Entry 8EVU (electron microscopy, 2.58 A resolution); this record covers chains C and E of the 6 polymer chains in the assembly.

== Chain C ==
Name: Na(+)-translocating NADH-quinone reductase subunit C
Organism: Vibrio cholerae O395
Notes: EC 7.2.1.1
UniProtKB: P0C6E0 (NQRC_VIBCH); residue numbers follow UniProt; this construct covers 1-257
Sequence (257 residues; numbered 1 to 257; the number before each row is that of its first residue):
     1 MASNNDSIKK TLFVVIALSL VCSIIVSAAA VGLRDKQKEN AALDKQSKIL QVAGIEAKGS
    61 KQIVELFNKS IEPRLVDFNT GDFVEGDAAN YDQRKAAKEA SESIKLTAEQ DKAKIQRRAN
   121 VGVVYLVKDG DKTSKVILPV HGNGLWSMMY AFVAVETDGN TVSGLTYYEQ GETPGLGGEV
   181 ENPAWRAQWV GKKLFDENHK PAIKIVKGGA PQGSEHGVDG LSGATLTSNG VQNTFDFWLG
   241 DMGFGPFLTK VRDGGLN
Disordered / not traced: 1-6, 257
Glycans and other covalent adducts: flavin mononucleotide (FMN) linked to T225
Small-molecule neighbours: FMN (flavin mononucleotide): L145, W146, E172, T173, L176, G177, K207, G223, A224, L226, T227

== Chain E ==
Name: Na(+)-translocating NADH-quinone reductase subunit E
Organism: Vibrio cholerae O395
Notes: EC 7.2.1.1
UniProtKB: Q9X4Q7 (NQRE_VIBCH); numbering as in UniProt (aligned over 1-198)
Sequence (198 residues; each row starts with the number of its first residue):
     1 MEHYISLLVK SIFIENMALS FFLGMCTFLA VSKKVKTSFG LGIAVIVVLT ISVPVNNLVY
    61 NLVLKPDALV EGVDLSFLNF ITFIGVIAAL VQILEMILDR FFPPLYNALG IFLPLITVNC
   121 AIFGGVSFMV QRDYSFAESV VYGFGSGVGW MLAIVALAGI REKMKYSDVP PGLRGLGITF
   181 ITAGLMALGF MSFSGVQL
Bound ions: 2Fe-2S cluster Fe: C26, C120 (shared with 2 residues of chain D)
Small-molecule neighbours: 2Fe-2S cluster (FES): G24, M25, C26, N119, C120

== Interface between chain C and chain E ==
Residue-residue contacts (9):
  V26(C) - F77(E)  hydrophobic
  A30(C) - F77(E)  hydrophobic
  R34(C) - D74(E)  hydrogen bond (side chain-backbone)
  R34(C) - F77(E)
  N143(C) - Q197(E)  hydrogen bond
  G144(C) - Q197(E)
  L145(C) - Q197(E)  hydrogen bond (backbone-side chain)
  W146(C) - S194(E)
  W146(C) - G195(E)
Other interface residues (no listed pair), chain C (8 interface residues in all): S27
Other interface residues (no listed pair), chain E (6 interface residues in all): L78

== Overview ==
Chain C and chain E form an interface of 8 and 6 residues respectively; the contacts include 3 hydrogen bonds.
Polar pairs include R34(C)-D74(E), N143(C)-Q197(E) and L145(C)-Q197(E). Chain E binds 2Fe-2S cluster. Flavin
mononucleotide is covalently linked to T225(C).
Chain C is Na(+)-translocating NADH-quinone reductase subunit C and chain E is Na(+)-translocating
NADH-quinone reductase subunit E, both from Vibrio cholerae O395; the structure, Cryo EM structure of Vibrio
cholerae NQR, was determined by electron microscopy.
